1DBG - chain A; structure by X-ray diffraction, 1.70 A resolution.

[Chain A]
Molecule: Chondroitinase B
From: Pedobacter heparinus
Chain sequence (506 residues; row label = number of the first residue in the row):
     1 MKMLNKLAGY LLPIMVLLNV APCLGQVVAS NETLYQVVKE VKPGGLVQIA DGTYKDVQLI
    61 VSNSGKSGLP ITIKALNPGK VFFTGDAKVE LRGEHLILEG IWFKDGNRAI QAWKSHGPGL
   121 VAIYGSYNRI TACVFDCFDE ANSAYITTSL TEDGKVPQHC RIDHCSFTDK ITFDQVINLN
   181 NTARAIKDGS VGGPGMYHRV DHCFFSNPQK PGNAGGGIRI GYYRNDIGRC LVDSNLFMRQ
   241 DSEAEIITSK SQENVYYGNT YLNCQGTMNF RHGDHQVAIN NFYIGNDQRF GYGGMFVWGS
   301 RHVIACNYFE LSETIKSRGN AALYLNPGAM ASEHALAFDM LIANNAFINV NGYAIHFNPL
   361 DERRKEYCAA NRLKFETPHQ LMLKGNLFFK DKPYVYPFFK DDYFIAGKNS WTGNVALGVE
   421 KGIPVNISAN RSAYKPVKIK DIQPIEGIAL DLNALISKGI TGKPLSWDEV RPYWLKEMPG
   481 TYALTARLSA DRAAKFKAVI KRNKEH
Disordered / not traced: 1-25
Covalent attachments: glycan linked to Ser234

[Summary]
Chain A is Chondroitinase B (Pedobacter heparinus); the structure, Crystal structure of chondroitinase B, was
determined by X-ray diffraction (same publication as 1DBO).
